Entry 4ACB (X-ray diffraction, 3.34 A resolution); this record covers chain A.

Chain A:
Name: Translation elongation factor selb
From: Methanococcus maripaludis
UniProtKB: Q8J307 (Q8J307_METMI); residue numbers follow UniProt; this construct covers 1-468
Sequence (482 residues; numbered -13 to 468; the number before each row is that of its first residue; numbers below 1 keep their minus sign (Met-13 is residue -13)):
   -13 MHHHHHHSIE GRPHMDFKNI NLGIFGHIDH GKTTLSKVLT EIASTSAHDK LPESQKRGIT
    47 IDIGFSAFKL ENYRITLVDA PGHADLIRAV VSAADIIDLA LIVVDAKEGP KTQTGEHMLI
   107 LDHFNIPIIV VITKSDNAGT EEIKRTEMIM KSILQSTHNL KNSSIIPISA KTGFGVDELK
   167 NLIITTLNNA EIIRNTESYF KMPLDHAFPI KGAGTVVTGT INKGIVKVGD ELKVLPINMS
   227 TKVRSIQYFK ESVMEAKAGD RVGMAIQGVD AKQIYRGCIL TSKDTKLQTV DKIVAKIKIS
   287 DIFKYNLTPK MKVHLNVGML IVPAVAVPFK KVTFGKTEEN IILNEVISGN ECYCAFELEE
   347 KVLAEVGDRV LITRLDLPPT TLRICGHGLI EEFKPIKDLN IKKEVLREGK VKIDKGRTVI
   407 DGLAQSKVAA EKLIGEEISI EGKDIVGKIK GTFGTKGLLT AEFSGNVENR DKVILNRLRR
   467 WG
Disordered / not traced: -13 to -1, 29-45
Modified / non-standard residues: Cys264, Cys338, Cys340, Cys371 (s-(methylmercury)-l-cysteine; CMH)
Differences from the reference sequence: expression tag (-13 to 0)
Metal / ion sites: Mg2+: Thr19, Thr46 (together with GMP-PNP); S-(methylmercury)-L-cysteine Hg near Glu337 (its only coordinating residue here)
Ligand contacts: GMP-PNP (GNP; phosphoaminophosphonic acid-guanylate ester): His13, Ile14, Asp15, His16, Gly17, Lys18, Thr19, Thr20, Thr46, Gly68, Lys120, Asp122, Ser155, Ala156, Lys157
What the authors report for this chain:
  - conformationally variable residues (helix shift): Gly68 to Ala80
  - specificity-determining residues: Asp191 (proposed by the authors, not directly observed)

Summary:
Chain A binds GMP-PNP. Thr19 and Thr46 coordinate Mg2+. From the paper: the specificity determinant Asp191;
conformational variability at Gly68.
Chain A is Translation elongation factor selb (Methanococcus maripaludis); the structure, Crystal structure of
translation elongation factor selb from methanococcus maripaludis in complex with the GTP analogue ..., was
determined by X-ray diffraction, deposited together with 4ACA and 4AC9.
